Entry 5J96 (X-ray diffraction, 3.41 A resolution); this record covers chains B and C of the 3 polymer chains in the assembly.

# Chain B
Molecule: VP2
Organism: Slow bee paralysis virus
UniProt: A7LM73 (A7LM73_9VIRU); residues 1-261 here correspond to UniProt positions 177-437 (UniProt number = residue number + 176)
Chain sequence (261 residues; row label = number of the first residue in the row):
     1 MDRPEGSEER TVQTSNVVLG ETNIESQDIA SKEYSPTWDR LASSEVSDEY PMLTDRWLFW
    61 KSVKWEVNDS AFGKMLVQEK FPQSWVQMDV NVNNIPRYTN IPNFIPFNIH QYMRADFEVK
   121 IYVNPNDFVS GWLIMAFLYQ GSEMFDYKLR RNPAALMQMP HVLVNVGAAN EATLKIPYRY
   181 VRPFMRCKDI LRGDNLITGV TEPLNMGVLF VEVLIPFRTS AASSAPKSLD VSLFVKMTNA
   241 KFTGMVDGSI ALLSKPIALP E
Disordered / not traced: 92-100

# Chain C
Molecule: Genome polyprotein
Organism: Slow bee paralysis virus
UniProt: A7LM73 (A7LM73_9VIRU); residues 1-430 here correspond to UniProt positions 459-888 (UniProt number = residue number + 458)
Chain sequence (430 residues; numbered 1 to 430; the number before each row is that of its first residue):
     1 DNPPDPTPAK FFVPIPSHSW AHGTNTSEPT NTLRLDGGVV GVGRSDDIGT SDTAISGIIG
    61 VYGLLKPFDW NANDTGRNVG GHLLWSMPVH PQVDKDQVIQ VMTQSKLTQY YLPPISVVSS
   121 LYAYTRGSIK YKFLFGNNPR HNARLLVAYI PGISSDNRLT LERARNSAHV VFSLNEVSEF
   181 VFTVPYITDT MWWPRKYGGP QAAGEFVAPS YICMFILNPL VAMESVPSIV TIVPMIAAGD
   241 DFEVAVPAQP AVGLSRNIDV IYPKDSIISF KSGYFPVYVG SWHSFFDSTK AILRYGAVSD
   301 HIAQLGNIPA NVNRKAFWIV VGDTIKFKTK LDKINGTEWF IPEGEYTLGY GVVWRDGAYA
   361 YMVPYPLTPL GEKIAQYTAS LLASNTAISQ IRPYIPDYIV DSAASKDNIL WSPIEDRLRA
   421 QTEWVMAEPE
Disordered / not traced: 330, 394, 414-430
From the paper describing this entry:
  - catalytic residues: His-283, Ser-284, Asp-300 (proposed by the authors, not directly observed)

# Chain B / chain C interface
Contacting residue pairs - 61 pairs, chain B then chain C:
  Tyr-34(B) with Asp-46(C); Asp-47(C)
  Pro-36(B) with Asp-47(C)
  Thr-37(B) with Ser-45(C); Asp-47(C), hydrogen bond (backbone-side chain)
  Trp-38(B) with Gly-43(C); Arg-44(C); Ser-45(C); Asp-47(C), hydrogen bond (backbone-side chain); Ile-48(C), hydrophobic
  Asp-127(B) with Asn-138(C); Arg-140(C), salt bridge
  Phe-128(B) with Asn-138(C); Arg-140(C); Met-223(C), hydrophobic; Ser-225(C); Val-226(C), hydrophobic; Pro-227(C)
  Val-129(B) with Asn-138(C), hydrogen bond (backbone-side chain)
  Ser-130(B) with Gly-136(C); Pro-227(C)
  Trp-132(B) with Leu-134(C); Phe-135(C), hydrogen bond (side chain-backbone); Gly-136(C); Ser-178(C); Glu-179(C)
  Phe-145(B) with Arg-256(C)
  Leu-149(B) with Gln-109(C); Tyr-111(C), hydrogen bond (backbone-side chain); Ser-255(C)
  Asn-152(B) with Ile-99(C); Tyr-111(C)
  Ala-154(B) with Leu-64(C), hydrophobic; Ile-99(C), hydrophobic; Tyr-111(C), hydrophobic
  Ala-155(B) with Tyr-111(C), hydrophobic
  Met-157(B) with Tyr-62(C); Leu-64(C), hydrophobic; Met-235(C), hydrophobic
  Gln-158(B) with Leu-112(C), hydrogen bond (side chain-backbone); Pro-113(C); Pro-114(C)
  Leu-163(B) with Leu-134(C), hydrophobic
  Asn-165(B) with Asn-137(C); Ser-178(C), hydrogen bond
  Gly-167(B) with Asn-137(C); Asn-138(C); Pro-139(C)
  Arg-179(B) with Asp-46(C); Asp-47(C), hydrogen bond (side chain-backbone)
  Leu-214(B) with Leu-64(C), hydrophobic
  Ile-215(B) with Leu-134(C), hydrophobic; Gly-136(C); Thr-231(C); Val-233(C), hydrophobic
  Arg-218(B) with Asp-69(C), salt bridge; Pro-227(C); Ile-229(C); Thr-231(C), hydrogen bond
  Thr-219(B) with Pro-227(C)
  Ser-220(B) with Ser-225(C)
Interface residues without a listed pair, chain B (30 interface residues in all): Ser-35, Phe-72, Arg-114, Pro-153, Pro-216
Interface residues without a listed pair, chain C (38 interface residues in all): Gly-49, Val-61, Gly-63, Pro-67

# Summary
Chain B and chain C form an interface of 30 and 38 residues respectively; the contacts include 9 hydrogen
bonds and 2 salt bridges. Polar contacts include Asp-127(B)/Arg-140(C), Arg-218(B)/Asp-69(C) and
Thr-37(B)/Asp-47(C). The paper reports catalytic residues His-283(C), Ser-284(C) and Asp-300(C).
Chain B is VP2 and chain C is Genome polyprotein, both from Slow bee paralysis virus; the structure, Crystal
structure of Slow Bee Paralysis Virus at 3.4A resolution, was determined by X-ray diffraction (same
publication as 5CDC, 5CDD and 5J98).
